PDB entry 5L5W | X-ray diffraction, 2.80 A resolution | chains Z and a of the 28 polymer chains in the assembly

== Chain Z ==
Molecule: Proteasome subunit beta type-6, Proteasome subunit beta type-1
Source organism: Saccharomyces cerevisiae (strain ATCC 204508 / S288c)
Notes: EC 3.4.25.1
Reference sequence: chimeric construct of P23724, P20618: residues 1-96 from P23724 (PSB6_YEAST) positions 20-115 (UniProt number = residue number + 19); residues 97-111 from P20618 positions 124-138 (UniProt number = residue number + 27); residues 112-117 from P23724 (PSB6_YEAST) positions 131-136 (UniProt number = residue number + 19); residues 118-133 from P20618 positions 145-160 (UniProt number = residue number + 27); residues 134-222 from P23724 (PSB6_YEAST) positions 153-241 (UniProt number = residue number + 19)
Sequence (222 residues; row label = number of the first residue in the row):
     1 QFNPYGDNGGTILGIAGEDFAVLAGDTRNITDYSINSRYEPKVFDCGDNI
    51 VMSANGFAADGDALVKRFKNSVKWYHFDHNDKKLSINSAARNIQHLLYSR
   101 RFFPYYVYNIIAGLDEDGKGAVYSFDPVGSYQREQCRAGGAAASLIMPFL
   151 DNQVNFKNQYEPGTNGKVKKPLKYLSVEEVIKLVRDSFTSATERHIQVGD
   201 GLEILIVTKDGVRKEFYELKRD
Bound ions: Mg2+: Thr192, Val198

== Chain a ==
Molecule: Proteasome subunit beta type-7
Source organism: Saccharomyces cerevisiae (strain ATCC 204508 / S288c)
Notes: EC 3.4.25.1
Reference sequence: P30657 (PSB7_YEAST); residues -12 to 233 here correspond to UniProt positions 21-266 (UniProt number = residue number + 33)
Sequence (246 residues; numbered -12 to 233; the number before each row is that of its first residue; numbers below 1 keep their minus sign (Thr-12 is residue -12)):
   -12 TQIANAGASPMVNTQQPIVTGTSVISMKYDNGVIIAADNLGSYGSLLRFN
    38 GVERLIPVGDNTVVGISGDISDMQHIERLLKDLVTENAYDNPLADAEEAL
    88 EPSYIFEYLATVMYQRRSKMNPLWNAIIVAGVQSNGDQFLRYVNLLGVTY
   138 SSPTLATGFGAHMANPLLRKVVDRESDIPKTTVQVAEEAIVNAMRVLYYR
   188 DARSSRNFSLAIIDKNTGLTFKKNLQVENMKWDFAKDIKGYGTQKI
Disordered / not traced: -12 to 0

== Interface between chain Z and chain a ==
Residue-residue contacts (45; chain Z residue first):
  Gln1(Z) - Thr1(a)  hydrogen bond
  Phe2(Z) - Thr1(a)
  Phe2(Z) - Arg104(a)
  Phe2(Z) - Met107(a)
  Phe2(Z) - Pro109(a)  hydrophobic
  Phe2(Z) - Leu132(a)  hydrophobic
  Phe2(Z) - Leu133(a)  hydrophobic
  Asn3(Z) - Leu133(a)
  Pro4(Z) - Arg104(a)  hydrogen bond (backbone-side chain)
  Pro4(Z) - Met107(a)  hydrophobic
  Pro4(Z) - Leu133(a)
  Tyr5(Z) - Arg104(a)
  Tyr5(Z) - Leu133(a)
  Asn8(Z) - Val135(a)
  Asn29(Z) - Tyr137(a)
  Ser34(Z) - His149(a)  hydrogen bond
  Ile35(Z) - Arg156(a)  hydrogen bond (backbone-side chain)
  Asn36(Z) - Tyr137(a)  hydrogen bond
  Asn36(Z) - Ser139(a)
  Asn36(Z) - Arg156(a)
  Ser37(Z) - Ser138(a)  hydrogen bond (side chain-backbone)
  Ser37(Z) - Ser139(a)
  Glu40(Z) - Arg128(a)  salt bridge
  Glu40(Z) - Tyr137(a)
  Glu40(Z) - Ser138(a)  hydrogen bond (side chain-backbone)
  Phe57(Z) - Arg104(a)
  Phe57(Z) - Leu133(a)
  Phe57(Z) - Val135(a)  hydrophobic
  Ala59(Z) - Tyr101(a)
  Ala59(Z) - Leu133(a)
  Ala59(Z) - Gly134(a)
  Ala59(Z) - Val135(a)
  Asp60(Z) - Tyr101(a)  hydrogen bond
  Asp60(Z) - Arg104(a)  salt bridge
  Asp62(Z) - Thr136(a)  hydrogen bond
  Ala63(Z) - Tyr101(a)
  Lys66(Z) - Glu94(a)  salt bridge
  Arg100(Z) - Arg104(a)
  Arg100(Z) - Ser105(a)
  Phe103(Z) - Arg104(a)
  Phe103(Z) - Ser105(a)
  Tyr105(Z) - Tyr101(a)
  Glu218(Z) - Arg161(a)  salt bridge
  Arg221(Z) - Asp160(a)  salt bridge
  Arg221(Z) - Arg161(a)
Interface residues without a listed pair, chain Z (25 interface residues in all): Arg38, Tyr39
Interface residues without a listed pair, chain a (22 interface residues in all): Trp111, Leu142

== Summary ==
25 residues of chain Z face 22 of chain a across their interface; the contacts include 9 hydrogen bonds and 5
salt bridges. Polar pairs include Glu40(Z)-Arg128(a), Asp60(Z)-Arg104(a) and Lys66(Z)-Glu94(a). The Mg2+ site
is built by Thr192(Z) and Val198(Z).
Here chain Z is Proteasome subunit beta type-6, Proteasome subunit beta type-1 and chain a is Proteasome
subunit beta type-7, both from Saccharomyces cerevisiae (strain ATCC 204508 / S288c). Entry 5L5W (Yeast 20S
proteasome with human beta5c (1-138) and human beta6 (97-111; 118-133)) was determined by X-ray diffraction
(same publication as 5L52, 5L54, 5L55, 5L5A, 5L5B, 5L5D and 30 further entries).
